Entry 7X93 (electron microscopy, 3.30 A resolution); this record covers chains A and F of the 5 polymer chains in the assembly.

== Chain A ==
Name: Spike glycoprotein
From: Severe acute respiratory syndrome coronavirus 2
Reference sequence: P0DTC2 (SPIKE_SARS2); residues 1-1208 here = UniProt positions 1-1208
Chain sequence (1278 residues; row label = number of the first residue in the row):
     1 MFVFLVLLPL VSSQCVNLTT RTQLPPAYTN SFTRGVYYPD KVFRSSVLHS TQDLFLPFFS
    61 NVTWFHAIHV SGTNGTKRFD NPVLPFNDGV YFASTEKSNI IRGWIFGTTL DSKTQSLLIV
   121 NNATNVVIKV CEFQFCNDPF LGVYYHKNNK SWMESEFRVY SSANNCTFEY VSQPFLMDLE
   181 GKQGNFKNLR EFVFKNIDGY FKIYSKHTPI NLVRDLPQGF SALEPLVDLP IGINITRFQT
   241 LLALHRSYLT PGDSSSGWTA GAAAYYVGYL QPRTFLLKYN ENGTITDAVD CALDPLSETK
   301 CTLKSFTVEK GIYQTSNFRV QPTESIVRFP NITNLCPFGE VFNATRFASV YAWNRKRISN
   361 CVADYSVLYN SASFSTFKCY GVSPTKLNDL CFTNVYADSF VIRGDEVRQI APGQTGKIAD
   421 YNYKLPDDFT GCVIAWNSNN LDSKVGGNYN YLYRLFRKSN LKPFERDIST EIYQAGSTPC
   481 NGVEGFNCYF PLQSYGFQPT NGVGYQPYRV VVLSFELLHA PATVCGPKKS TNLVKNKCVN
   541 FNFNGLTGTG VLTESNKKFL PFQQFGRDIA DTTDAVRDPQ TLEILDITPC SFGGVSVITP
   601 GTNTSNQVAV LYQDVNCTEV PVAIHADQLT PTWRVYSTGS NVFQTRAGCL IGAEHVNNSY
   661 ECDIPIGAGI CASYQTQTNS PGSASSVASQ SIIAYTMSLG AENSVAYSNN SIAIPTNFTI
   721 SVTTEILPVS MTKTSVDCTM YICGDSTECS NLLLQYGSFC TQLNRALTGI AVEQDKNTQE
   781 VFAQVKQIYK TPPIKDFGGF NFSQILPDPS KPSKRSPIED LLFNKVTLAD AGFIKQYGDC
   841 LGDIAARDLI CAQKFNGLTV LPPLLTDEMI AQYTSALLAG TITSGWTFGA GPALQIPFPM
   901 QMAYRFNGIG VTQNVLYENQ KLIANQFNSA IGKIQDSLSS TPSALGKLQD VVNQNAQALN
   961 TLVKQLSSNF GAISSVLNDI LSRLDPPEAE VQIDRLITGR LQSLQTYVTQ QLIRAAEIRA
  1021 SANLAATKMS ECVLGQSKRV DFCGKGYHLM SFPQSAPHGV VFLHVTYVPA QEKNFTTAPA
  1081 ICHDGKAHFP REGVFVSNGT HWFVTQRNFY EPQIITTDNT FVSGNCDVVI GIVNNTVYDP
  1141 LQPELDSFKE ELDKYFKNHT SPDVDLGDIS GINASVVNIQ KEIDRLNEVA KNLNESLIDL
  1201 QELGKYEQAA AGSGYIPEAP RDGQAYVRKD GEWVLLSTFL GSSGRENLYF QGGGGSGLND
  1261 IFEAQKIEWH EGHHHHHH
Not modelled in the structure: 1-330, 529-1278
Differences from the reference sequence: engineered mutation Gly682 (Arg in P0DTC2), Ser683 (Arg in P0DTC2), Ser685 (Arg in P0DTC2), Pro817 (Phe in P0DTC2), Pro892 (Ala in P0DTC2), Pro899 (Ala in P0DTC2), Pro942 (Ala in P0DTC2), Pro986 (Lys in P0DTC2), Pro987 (Val in P0DTC2); expression tag (1209-1278)
Cystine bridges: Cys336-Cys361, Cys379-Cys432, Cys391-Cys525, Cys480-Cys488
Covalently attached groups: N-acetylglucosamine (NAG) linked to Asn343

== Chain F ==
Name: Ab765 light chain
From: Homo sapiens
Chain sequence (240 residues; row label = number of the first residue in the row; numbers below 1 keep their minus sign (Met-23 is residue -23)):
   -23 MDPKGSLSWR ILLFLSLAFE LSYGQSALTQ PRSVSGSPGQ SVTISCTGTS SDVGGYNYVS
    37 WYQHHPGKAP KVMIYEVSKR PSGVPDRFSG SKSGTTASLT ISGLQAEDEA DYYCCSYAGT
    97 YPYVFGTGTK VTVLGQPKAN PTVTLFPPSS EELQANKATL VCLISDFYPG AVTVAWKADS
   157 SPVKAGVETT TPSKQSNNKY AASSYLSLTP EQWKSHRSYS CQVTHEGSTV EKTVAPTECS
Not modelled in the structure: -23 to 1, 112-216
Cystine bridges: Cys22-Cys90

== Chain A / chain F interface ==
Residue-residue contacts - 4 pairs, chain A then chain F:
  Tyr421(A) with Ser78(F)
  Phe456(A) with Gly15(F)
  Asn460(A) with Asp62(F)
  Tyr489(A) with Pro14(F)
Other interface residues (no listed pair), chain A (8 interface residues in all): Lys458, Tyr473, Ala475, Asn487
Other interface residues (no listed pair), chain F (9 interface residues in all): Gln16, Arg63, Gly79, Leu80, Gln81

== Overview ==
The interface between chain A and chain F involves 8 residues on one side and 9 on the other.
N-acetylglucosamine is covalently linked to Asn343(A).
Chain A is Spike glycoprotein (Severe acute respiratory syndrome coronavirus 2) and chain F is Ab765 light
chain (Homo sapiens); the structure, The SARS-CoV-2 receptor binding domain bound with the Fab fragment of a
human neutralizing antibody Ab765, was determined by electron microscopy, deposited together with 7Y6L, 7Y6N,
7X94, 7X95 and 7X96.
